Entry 7ML3 (electron microscopy, 7.60 A resolution (low resolution: residue-level contacts below are approximate; hydrogen-bond / salt-bridge calls are withheld)); this record covers chains 0 and 1 of the 10 polymer chains in the assembly.

Chain 0:
Protein: General transcription and DNA repair factor IIH helicase subunit XPD
Source organism: Saccharomyces cerevisiae
Notes: EC 3.6.4.12
UniProt: A0A6A5Q1C1 (A0A6A5Q1C1_YEASX); residue numbers follow UniProt; this construct covers 1-778
Sequence (778 residues; numbered 1 to 778; the number before each row is that of its first residue):
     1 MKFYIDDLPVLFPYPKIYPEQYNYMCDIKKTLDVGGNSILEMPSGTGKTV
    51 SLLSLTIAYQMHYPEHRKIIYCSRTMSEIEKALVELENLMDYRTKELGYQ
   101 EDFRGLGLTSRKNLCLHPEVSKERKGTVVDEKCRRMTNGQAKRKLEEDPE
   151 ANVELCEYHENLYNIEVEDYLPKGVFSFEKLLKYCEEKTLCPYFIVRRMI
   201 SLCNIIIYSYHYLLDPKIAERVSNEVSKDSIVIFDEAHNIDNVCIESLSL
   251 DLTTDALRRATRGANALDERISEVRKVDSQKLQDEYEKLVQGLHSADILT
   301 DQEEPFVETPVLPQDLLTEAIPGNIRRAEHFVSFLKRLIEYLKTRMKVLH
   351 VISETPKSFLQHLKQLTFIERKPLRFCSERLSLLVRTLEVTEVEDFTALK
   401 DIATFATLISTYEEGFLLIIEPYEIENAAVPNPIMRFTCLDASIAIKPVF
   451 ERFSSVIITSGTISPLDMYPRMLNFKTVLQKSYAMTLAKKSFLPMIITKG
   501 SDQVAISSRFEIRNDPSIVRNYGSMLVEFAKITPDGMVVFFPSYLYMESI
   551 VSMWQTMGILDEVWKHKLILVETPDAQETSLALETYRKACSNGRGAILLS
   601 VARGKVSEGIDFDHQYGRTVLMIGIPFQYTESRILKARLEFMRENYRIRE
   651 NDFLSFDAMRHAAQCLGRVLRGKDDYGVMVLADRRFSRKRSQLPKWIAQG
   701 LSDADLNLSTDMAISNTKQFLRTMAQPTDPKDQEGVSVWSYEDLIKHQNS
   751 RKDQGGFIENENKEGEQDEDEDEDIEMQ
Not modelled in the structure: 755-778
Ion coordination: 4Fe-4S cluster Fe near Cys156 (its only coordinating residue here)
Small-molecule neighbours: 4Fe-4S cluster (SF4): Arg111, Leu114, Cys115, Leu116, His117, Val120, Cys133, Met136, Thr137, Cys156, Tyr158, His159, Cys191, Tyr193, Phe194

Chain 1:
Protein: Tfb1
Source organism: Saccharomyces cerevisiae
Sequence (537 residues; row label = number of the first residue in the row; note: 105 numbers in that range are skipped by the numbering (no residue carries them; nothing is unmodelled there); X marks 106 residues of unknown identity (built as UNK)):
     1 MSHSGAAIFEKVSGIIAINEDVSPAELTWRSTDGDKVHTVVLSTIDKLQA
    51 TPASSEKMMLRLIGKVDESKKRKDNEGNEVVPKPQRHMFSFNNRTVMDNI
   101 KMTLQQIISRYKDADIYEEKRRREESAQHTETPMSSSSVTAGTPTPHLDT
   151 PQLNNGAPLINTAKLDDSLSKEKLLTNLKLQQSLLKGNKVLMKVFQETVI
   201 NAGLPPSEFWSTRIPLLRXFALXXSQKXGPXXVXXXXXPXXXXXXXXXXN
   251 LSREKILNIFENYPIVKKAYTDNVPKNFKEPEFWARFFSSKLFRKLXXXX
   301 XXXXXXXXXXXXXXLXXXXXFXXKXXXXLLHPVKKIIXLDGNIXDDPVVR
   351 GXXXX
   368 XXXXVDILKGMNRLSEKMIMXLKXXX
   465 XXXXXXXXXXXXXXXXXXXXXXXXXXXXXXXXXXXXXRVITXIKINAKQA
   515 XHXXX
   537 EVKSTLPIDLLESCRMLHTTCCEFLKHFAIH
   573 QKQASTVKKLYNHLKDCIEKLNELFQDVLNGDGESMSNTCTAYLKPVLNS
   623 ITLATHKYDEYFNEYNNNSN
Not modelled in the structure: 1-167, 640-642

Interface between chain 0 and chain 1:
Pairs across the interface - 62 pairs, chain 0 then chain 1:
  Thr75(0) - Asn342(1)
  Ser77(0) - Ile336(1)
  Glu80(0) - Lys335(1)
  Glu80(0) - Ile336(1)
  Thr109(0) - Asp346(1)
  Ser110(0) - Asp346(1)
  Lys112(0) - Asp340(1)
  Lys112(0) - Asp345(1)
  Asn113(0) - Asp346(1)
  Arg124(0) - Asp345(1)
  Gly126(0) - Asp345(1)
  Thr127(0) - Val348(1)
  Asp215(0) - Val349(1)
  Lys217(0) - Val348(1)
  Glu246(0) - Val349(1)
  Ser249(0) - Arg350(1)
  Leu250(0) - Arg350(1)
  Asp251(0) - Arg350(1)
  Asp251(0) - Gly351(1)
  Leu252(0) - Arg350(1)
  Glu308(0) - Val348(1)
  Arg436(0) - Arg350(1)
  Arg436(0) - Gly351(1)
  Tyr544(0) - Val372(1)
  Tyr544(0) - Leu375(1)
  Glu548(0) - Val372(1)
  Glu548(0) - Leu375(1)
  Val551(0) - Leu375(1)
  Ser552(0) - Ile374(1)
  Gln555(0) - Leu296(1)
  Gln555(0) - Ile374(1)
  Asp561(0) - Pro239(1)
  Trp564(0) - Leu381(1)
  Trp564(0) - Ser382(1)
  Leu568(0) - Ser382(1)
  Leu568(0) - Met385(1)
  Ile569(0) - Asn379(1)
  Ile569(0) - Ser382(1)
  Leu570(0) - Asn379(1)
  Val571(0) - Leu375(1)
  Val571(0) - Met378(1)
  Val571(0) - Asn379(1)
  Glu572(0) - Leu375(1)
  Ala576(0) - Asp340(1)
  Gln577(0) - Leu330(1)
  Gln577(0) - Asp340(1)
  Glu578(0) - Leu330(1)
  Ser580(0) - Ile337(1)
  Ser580(0) - Leu339(1)
  Ser580(0) - Asp340(1)
  Leu581(0) - Leu330(1)
  Leu581(0) - His331(1)
  Leu581(0) - Val333(1)
  Leu581(0) - Glu383(1)
  Ala582(0) - Asn379(1)
  Ala582(0) - Glu383(1)
  Leu583(0) - Ile337(1)
  Thr585(0) - Glu383(1)
  Lys588(0) - Lys390(1)
  Lys605(0) - Leu339(1)
  Glu608(0) - Asn342(1)
  Ile610(0) - Ile337(1)
Also at the interface, not in a pair above, chain 0 (56 interface residues in all): Lys81, Lys125, His211, Glu426, Ser543, Leu545, Lys565, Pro574, Glu584, Arg594, Val606, Thr630, Glu631
Also at the interface, not in a pair above, chain 1 (30 interface residues in all): Gly341, Ile343, Pro347

In short:
The interface between chain 0 and chain 1 involves 56 residues on one side and 30 on the other. Chain 0 binds
4Fe-4S cluster.
Here chain 0 is General transcription and DNA repair factor IIH helicase subunit XPD and chain 1 is Tfb1, both
from Saccharomyces cerevisiae. Entry 7ML3 (General transcription factor TFIIH (weak binding)) was determined
by electron microscopy (same publication as 7MEI, 7MK9, 7MKA, 7ML0, 7ML1, 7ML2 and 7ML4).
